PDB entry 8VTD | X-ray diffraction, 1.23 A resolution | chains B and C of the 3 polymer chains in the assembly

[Chain B]
Protein: Vibostolimab Fab Heavy chain
Organism: Homo sapiens
Notes: antibody fragment or engineered binder
Amino-acid sequence (221 residues; each row starts with the number of its first residue):
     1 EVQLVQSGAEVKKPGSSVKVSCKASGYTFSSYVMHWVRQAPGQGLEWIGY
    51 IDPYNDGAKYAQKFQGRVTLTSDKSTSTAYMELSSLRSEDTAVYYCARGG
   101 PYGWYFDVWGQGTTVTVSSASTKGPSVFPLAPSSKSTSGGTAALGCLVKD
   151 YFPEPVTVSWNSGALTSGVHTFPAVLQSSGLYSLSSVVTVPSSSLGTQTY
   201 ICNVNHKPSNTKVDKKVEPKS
Disulfides: Cys22-Cys96, Cys146-Cys202

[Chain C]
Protein: T-cell immunoreceptor with Ig and ITIM domains
Organism: Homo sapiens
UniProtKB: Q495A1 (TIGIT_HUMAN); residue numbers follow UniProt; this construct covers 22-137
Amino-acid sequence (122 residues; each row starts with the number of its first residue):
    22 MMTGTIETTGNISAEKGGSIILQCHLSSTTAQVTQVNWEQQDQLLAICNA
    72 DLGWHISPSFKDRVAPGPGLGLTLQSLTVNDTGEYFCIYHTYPDGTYTGR
   122 IFLEVLESSVAEHGARHHHHHH
Not modelled in the structure: 22-24, 130-143
Disulfides: Cys45-Cys108
Sequence notes: expression tag (138-143)
Curated features (UniProtKB/Swiss-Prot):
  - region: Asn32 to Ile42 (Homodimerization)
  - glycosylation (N-linked (GlcNAc...) asparagine): Asn32, Asn101

[Chain B / chain C interface]
Residue-residue contacts - 20 pairs, chain B then chain C:
  Ser31(B) - Pro79(C)
  Ser31(B) - Lys82(C)
  Tyr32(B) - Pro79(C)
  Tyr50(B) - Leu73(C)  hydrogen bond (side chain-backbone)
  Tyr54(B) - Lys82(C)  hydrogen bond (side chain-backbone)
  Tyr54(B) - Asp83(C)
  Lys59(B) - Leu73(C)
  Gly100(B) - His76(C)
  Pro101(B) - His76(C)  hydrogen bond (backbone-side chain)
  Pro101(B) - Ser78(C)  hydrogen bond (backbone-side chain)
  Pro101(B) - Pro79(C)
  Tyr102(B) - Leu65(C)
  Tyr102(B) - Ile68(C)
  Tyr102(B) - His76(C)
  Gly103(B) - His76(C)
  Trp104(B) - Ile68(C)  hydrophobic
  Trp104(B) - Asn70(C)
  Trp104(B) - Leu73(C)  hydrophobic
  Trp104(B) - Gly74(C)
  Trp104(B) - His76(C)
Other interface residues (no listed pair), chain B (13 interface residues in all): Ser30, Trp47, Asp52
Other interface residues (no listed pair), chain C (13 interface residues in all): Gln56, Asp72, Trp75

[Overview]
Chain B and chain C each contribute 13 residues to their interface, with 4 hydrogen bonds. Polar contacts
include Tyr50(B)-Leu73(C), Tyr54(B)-Lys82(C) and Pro101(B)-His76(C).
Chain B is Vibostolimab Fab Heavy chain and chain C is T-cell immunoreceptor with Ig and ITIM domains, both
from Homo sapiens; the structure, Co-structure of the Fab of the anti-TIGIT Vibostolimab antibody with its
antigen, was determined by X-ray diffraction.
